Entry 1FWG (X-ray diffraction, 2.00 A resolution); this record covers chains B and C of the 3 polymer chains in the assembly.

# Chain B
Molecule: Urease
Source organism: Klebsiella aerogenes
Notes: EC 3.5.1.5; engineered mutation(s): C(C 319)S
UniProtKB: P18315 (URE2_KLEAE); residue numbers follow UniProt; this construct covers 1-106
Sequence (106 residues; row label = number of the first residue in the row):
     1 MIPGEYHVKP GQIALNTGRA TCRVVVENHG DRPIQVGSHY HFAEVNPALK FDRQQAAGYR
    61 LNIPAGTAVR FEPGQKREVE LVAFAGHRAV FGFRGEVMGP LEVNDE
Disordered / not traced: 102-106
Swiss-Prot annotation at these positions:
  - mutagenesis: H39 (H39A: Reduces activity by 20% and reduces thermal stability above 50 degrees Celsius), H41 (H41A: Reduces activity by 30% and reduces thermal stability above 50 degrees Celsius)

# Chain C
Molecule: Urease
Source organism: Klebsiella aerogenes
Notes: EC 3.5.1.5
UniProtKB: P18314 (URE1_KLEAE); numbering as in UniProt (aligned over 1-567)
Sequence (567 residues; row label = number of the first residue in the row):
     1 MSNISRQAYA DMFGPTVGDK VRLADTELWI EVEDDLTTYG EEVKFGGGKV IRDGMGQGQM
    61 LAADCVDLVL TNALIVDHWG IVKADIGVKD GRIFAIGKAG NPDIQPNVTI PIGAATEVIA
   121 AEGKIVTAGG IDTHIHWICP QQAEEALVSG VTTMVGGGTG PAAGTHATTC TPGPWYISRM
   181 LQAADSLPVN IGLLGKGNVS QPDALREQVA AGVIGLKIHE DWGATPAAID CALTVADEMD
   241 IQVALHSDTL NESGFVEDTL AAIGGRTIHT FHTEGAGGGH APDIITACAH PNILPSSTNP
   301 TLPYTLNTID EHLDMLMVSH HLDPDIAEDV AFAESRIRRE TIAAEDVLHD LGAFSLTSSD
   361 SQAMGRVGEV ILRTWQVAHR MKVQRGALAE ETGDNDNFRV KRYIAKYTIN PALTHGIAHE
   421 VGSIEVGKLA DLVVWSPAFF GVKPATVIKG GMIAIAPMGD INASIPTPQP VHYRPMFGAL
   481 GSARHHCRLT FLSQAAAANG VAERLNLRSA IAVVKGCRTV QKADMVHNSL QPNITVDAQT
   541 YEVRVDGELI TSEPADVLPM AQRYFLF
Disordered / not traced: 1
Differences from the reference sequence: modified residue (217); engineered mutation S319 (Cys in P18314)
Modified positions: K217 (lysine nz-carboxylic acid; KCX)
Metal / ion sites: Ni2+ site 1: H134, H136, K217, D360; Ni2+ site 2: K217, H246, H272
Swiss-Prot annotation at these positions:
  - active site: H320 (Proton donor)
  - binding site (Ni(2+)): H134, H136, K217, H246, H272, D360
  - binding site (substrate): H219
  - modified residue: K217 (N6-carboxylysine)
  - mutagenesis: H134 (H134A: Abrogates activity and reduces binding to nickel ions), H136 (H136A: Abrogates activity and reduces binding to nickel ions), K217 (K217A/C/E: Reduces activity 8000-fold and abrogates binding to nickel ions), H219 (H219A: Reduces activity 500-fold and increases KM 1000-fold. Resistant to inactivation by diethylpyrocarbonate and iodoacetamide; H219N/Q: Increases KM 100-fold; optimum pH is 6), D221 (D221A: Reduces activity 1000-fold and increases KM 10-fold; D221N: Reduces activity 50-fold), H246 (H246A: Abrogates activity and reduces binding to nickel ions), H312 (H312A: Enhances thermal stability above 50 degrees Celsius), H320 (H320A: Reduces activity 100000-fold, but increases KM only 3-fold; optimum pH is 6.75. Resistant to inactivation by diethylpyrocarbonate and iodoacetamide ...), R336 (R336Q: Reduces activity 10000-fold, but has no effect on KM)

# Chain B / chain C interface
Residue-residue contacts (83; chain B residue first):
  M1(B) - R22(C)
  M1(B) - D25(C)
  M1(B) - R563(C)
  I2(B) - R22(C)
  P3(B) - A24(C)
  P3(B) - A438(C)
  P3(B) - R563(C)
  P3(B) - Y564(C)
  G4(B) - R22(C)
  G4(B) - A24(C)  hydrogen bond (backbone-backbone)
  G4(B) - P437(C)
  G4(B) - A438(C)
  E5(B) - V21(C)
  E5(B) - R22(C)  salt bridge
  E5(B) - W29(C)
  Y6(B) - P15(C)
  Y6(B) - K20(C)
  Y6(B) - V21(C)  hydrophobic
  Y6(B) - G123(C)
  H7(B) - D19(C)
  H7(B) - K20(C)  hydrogen bond (backbone-backbone)
  H7(B) - W29(C)
  V8(B) - R6(C)
  V8(B) - Q7(C)
  V8(B) - A10(C)  hydrophobic
  V8(B) - D19(C)
  K9(B) - R6(C)
  K9(B) - V17(C)
  K9(B) - D19(C)  hydrogen bond (backbone-side chain)
  G11(B) - S5(C)
  G11(B) - R6(C)  hydrogen bond (backbone-backbone)
  Q12(B) - N3(C)  hydrogen bond
  Q12(B) - I4(C)
  I13(B) - N3(C)
  I13(B) - I4(C)  hydrogen bond (backbone-backbone)
  I13(B) - R6(C)
  I13(B) - Y39(C)  hydrophobic
  A14(B) - S2(C)
  A14(B) - Y39(C)
  L15(B) - S2(C)  hydrogen bond (backbone-backbone)
  L15(B) - I4(C)  hydrophobic
  L15(B) - Y39(C)
  L15(B) - G40(C)
  N16(B) - Y39(C)  hydrogen bond (backbone-backbone)
  N16(B) - G40(C)
  N16(B) - E41(C)
  R19(B) - E41(C)  salt bridge
  G37(B) - G48(C)
  G37(B) - R52(C)
  S38(B) - V50(C)
  H39(B) - G40(C)
  H39(B) - E41(C)  salt bridge
  H39(B) - V50(C)
  H39(B) - M55(C)
  H39(B) - Q105(C)
  Y40(B) - M55(C)  hydrophobic
  R60(B) - G40(C)
  R60(B) - E41(C)  salt bridge
  N62(B) - S2(C)  hydrogen bond (side chain-backbone)
  P64(B) - S2(C)
  A65(B) - F13(C)
  A65(B) - G40(C)
  A65(B) - E42(C)
  A65(B) - V50(C)  hydrophobic
  G66(B) - K49(C)  hydrogen bond (backbone-side chain)
  G66(B) - V50(C)
  F84(B) - I104(C)  hydrophobic
  A85(B) - D103(C)
  A85(B) - I104(C)  hydrogen bond (backbone-backbone)
  A85(B) - P106(C)
  G86(B) - P102(C)
  G86(B) - Q105(C)
  H87(B) - P102(C)  hydrogen bond (backbone-backbone)
  H87(B) - D103(C)  salt bridge
  R88(B) - D103(C)  hydrogen bond (backbone-backbone)
  A89(B) - D103(C)  hydrogen bond (backbone-backbone)
  A89(B) - I104(C)
  F91(B) - G54(C)
  F91(B) - Q59(C)
  F91(B) - D103(C)
  G92(B) - D53(C)
  F93(B) - G54(C)
  F93(B) - M55(C)  hydrophobic
Other interface residues (no listed pair), chain B (37 interface residues in all): P10, I63, T67
Other interface residues (no listed pair), chain C (45 interface residues in all): Y9, M12, G14, T16, G18, K44

# Summary
The interface between chain B and chain C involves 37 residues on one side and 45 on the other, with 14
hydrogen bonds and 5 salt bridges. Polar pairs include E5(B)-R22(C), R19(B)-E41(C) and H39(B)-E41(C).
Chain B is Urease and chain C is Urease, both from Klebsiella aerogenes; the structure, Klebsiella aerogenes
urease, C319S variant, was determined by X-ray diffraction together with 1FWA, 1FWB, 1FWC, 1FWD, 1FWE, 1FWF,
1FWH and 1FWJ from the same study.
